8J8H - chains B and F of the 4 polymer chains in the assembly; structure by electron microscopy, 3.40 A resolution.

[Chain B]
Protein: TIR domain-containing protein
Source organism: Thermoflavifilum thermophilum
UniProt: A0A1I7NFG5 (A0A1I7NFG5_9BACT); numbering as in UniProt (aligned over 1-450)
Amino-acid sequence (484 residues; row label = number of the first residue in the row; numbers below 1 keep their minus sign (Met-33 is residue -33)):
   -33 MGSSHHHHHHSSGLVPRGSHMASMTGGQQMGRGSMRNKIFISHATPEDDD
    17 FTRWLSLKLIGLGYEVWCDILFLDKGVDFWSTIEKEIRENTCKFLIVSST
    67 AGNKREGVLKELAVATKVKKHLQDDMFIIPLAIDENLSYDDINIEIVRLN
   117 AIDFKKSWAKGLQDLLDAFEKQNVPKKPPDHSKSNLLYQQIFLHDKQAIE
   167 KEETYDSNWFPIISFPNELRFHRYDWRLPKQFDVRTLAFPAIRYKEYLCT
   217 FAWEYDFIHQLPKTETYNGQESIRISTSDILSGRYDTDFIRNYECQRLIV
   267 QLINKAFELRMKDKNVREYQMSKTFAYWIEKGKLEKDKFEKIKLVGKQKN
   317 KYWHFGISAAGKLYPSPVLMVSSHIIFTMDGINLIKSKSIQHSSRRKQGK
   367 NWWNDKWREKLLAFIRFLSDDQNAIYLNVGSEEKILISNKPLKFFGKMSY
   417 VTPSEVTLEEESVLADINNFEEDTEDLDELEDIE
Disordered / not traced: -33 to 138, 425-450
Sequence notes: initiating methionine (-33); expression tag (-32 to 0)
What the authors report for this chain:
  - mutagenesis - R54A, D106A/D107A: decreased catalytic activity

[Chain F]
Molecule: 25-nt DNA strand
Sequence (25 nucleotides; numbered 1 to 25; the number before each row is that of its first residue):
     1 CAACTAATAGATTAGAGCCGTCAAT
Disordered / not traced: 1-4, 24-25

[How chain B and chain F interact]
Contacting residue pairs (21):
  Arg201(B) - DT8(F)  sugar contact
  Arg263(B) - DA9(F)  hydrogen bond to the base
  Arg263(B) - DG10(F)  hydrogen bond to the sugar
  Val266(B) - DG10(F)  phosphate contact
  Val266(B) - DA11(F)  phosphate contact
  Gln267(B) - DA9(F)  sugar contact
  Gln267(B) - DG10(F)  phosphate contact
  Asn270(B) - DG10(F)  hydrogen bond to the phosphate
  Lys328(B) - DA11(F)  salt bridge to the phosphate
  His358(B) - DG17(F)  base contact
  His358(B) - DC18(F)  hydrogen bond to the base
  Arg362(B) - DC19(F)  sugar contact
  Lys363(B) - DC19(F)  hydrogen bond to the phosphate
  Lys363(B) - DG20(F)  salt bridge to the phosphate
  Lys366(B) - DG20(F)  phosphate contact
  Lys366(B) - DT21(F)  phosphate contact
  Trp368(B) - DA23(F)  hydrogen bond to the base
  Trp369(B) - DA23(F)  base contact
  Ser420(B) - DA23(F)  phosphate contact
  Glu421(B) - DA23(F)  sugar contact
  Leu424(B) - DA23(F)  phosphate contact
Other interface residues (no listed pair), chain B (19 interface residues in all): Lys289, Ser359, Asn367, Thr423
Other interface residues (no listed pair), chain F (13 interface residues in all): DT13, DA14, DC22

[In short]
19 residues of chain B face 13 of chain F across their interface, with 6 hydrogen bonds and 2 salt bridges.
Among the polar pairs are Arg263(B)-DA9(F), His358(B)-DC18(F) and Trp368(B)-DA23(F). The paper reports that
R54A and D106A/D107A of chain B reduce catalytic activity.
Chain B is TIR domain-containing protein (Thermoflavifilum thermophilum) and chain F is a 25-nt DNA strand;
the structure, SPARTA monomer bound with guide-target, state 2, was determined by electron microscopy together
with 8JAY, 8J84, 8J9G and 8J9P from the same study.
